8UA9 - chains F and I of the 16 polymer chains in the assembly; structure by electron microscopy, 3.00 A resolution.

Chain F:
Protein: Structural polyprotein
Organism: Eastern equine encephalitis virus
UniProtKB: Q88678 (Q88678_EEEV); residues 1-418 here correspond to UniProt positions 325-742 (UniProt number = residue number + 324)
Chain sequence (418 residues; each row starts with the number of its first residue):
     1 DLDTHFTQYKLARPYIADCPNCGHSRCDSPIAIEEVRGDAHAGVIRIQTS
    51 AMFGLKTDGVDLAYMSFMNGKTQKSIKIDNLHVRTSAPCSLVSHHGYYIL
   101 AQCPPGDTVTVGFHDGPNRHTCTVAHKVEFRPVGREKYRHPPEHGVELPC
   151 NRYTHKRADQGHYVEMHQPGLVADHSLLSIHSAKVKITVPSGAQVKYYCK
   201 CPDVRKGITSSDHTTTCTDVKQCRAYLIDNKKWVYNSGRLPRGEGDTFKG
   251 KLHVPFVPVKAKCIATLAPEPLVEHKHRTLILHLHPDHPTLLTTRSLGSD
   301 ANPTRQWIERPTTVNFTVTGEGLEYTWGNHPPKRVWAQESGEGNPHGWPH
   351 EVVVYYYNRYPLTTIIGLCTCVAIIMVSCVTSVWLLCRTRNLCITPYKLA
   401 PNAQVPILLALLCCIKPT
Disulfide bonds: Cys-19/Cys-122, Cys-22/Cys-27, Cys-89/Cys-103, Cys-150/Cys-263, Cys-199/Cys-223, Cys-201/Cys-217
Covalently attached groups: N-acetylglucosamine (NAG) linked to Asn-315

Chain I:
Protein: Envelope glycoprotein E1
Organism: Eastern equine encephalitis virus
UniProtKB: Q88678 (Q88678_EEEV); residues 1-441 here correspond to UniProt positions 802-1242 (UniProt number = residue number + 801)
Chain sequence (441 residues; row label = number of the first residue in the row):
     1 YEHTAVMPNKVGIPYKALVERPGYAPVHLQIQLVNTRIIPSTNLEYITCK
    51 YKTKVPSPVVKCCGATQCTSKPHPDYQCQVFSGVYPFMWGGAYCFCDTEN
   101 TQMSEAYVERSEECSIDHAKAYKVHTGTVQAMVNITYGSVSWRSADVYVN
   151 GETPAKIGDAKLIIGPLSSAWSPFDNKVVVYGHEVYNYDFPEYGTGKAGS
   201 FGDLQSRTSTSNDLYANTNLKLQRPQAGIVHTPFTQVPSGFERWKKDKGA
   251 PLNDVAPFGCSIALEPLRAENCAVGSIPISIDIPDAAFTRISETPTVSDL
   301 ECKITECTYAFDFGGIATVAYKSSKAGNCPIHSPSGVAVIKENDVTLAES
   351 GSFTFHFSTANIHPAFKLQVCTSAVTCKGDCKPPKDHIVDYPAQHTESFT
   401 SAISATAWSWIKVLVGGTSAFIVLGLIATAVVALVLFFHRH
Disulfide bonds: Cys-49/Cys-114, Cys-62/Cys-94, Cys-68/Cys-78, Cys-260/Cys-272, Cys-302/Cys-377, Cys-307/Cys-381, Cys-329/Cys-371
Covalently attached groups: N-acetylglucosamine (NAG) linked to Asn-134

How chain F and chain I interact:
Pairs across the interface (21; chain F residue first):
  Glu-143(F) / His-231(I)  salt bridge
  His-144(F) / Gln-226(I)
  His-144(F) / Pro-233(I)
  His-144(F) / Phe-234(I)  hydrogen bond (side chain-backbone)
  Gly-145(F) / Gln-226(I)
  Ile-264(F) / Gln-226(I)
  Leu-267(F) / Gln-223(I)
  Leu-267(F) / Thr-235(I)
  Ala-268(F) / Thr-235(I)
  Pro-269(F) / Thr-235(I)
  Pro-269(F) / Gln-236(I)
  Glu-270(F) / Asn-219(I)
  Glu-270(F) / Lys-221(I)  salt bridge
  Leu-272(F) / Ala-198(I)  hydrophobic
  Leu-272(F) / Asn-219(I)
  Glu-274(F) / Lys-197(I)  salt bridge
  His-285(F) / Ala-198(I)  hydrogen bond (side chain-backbone)
  His-285(F) / Val-237(I)
  His-285(F) / Pro-238(I)
  Asp-287(F) / Pro-238(I)
  Pro-311(F) / Arg-243(I)
Interface residues without a listed pair, chain F (14 interface residues in all): Glu-147
Interface residues without a listed pair, chain I (15 interface residues in all): Gly-199

Overview:
14 residues of chain F and 15 residues of chain I are in contact; the contacts include 2 hydrogen bonds and 3
salt bridges. Polar contacts include Glu-143(F)/His-231(I), Glu-270(F)/Lys-221(I) and Glu-274(F)/Lys-197(I).
Covalently linked N-acetylglucosamine: at Asn-315(F). N-acetylglucosamine is covalently linked to Asn-134(I).
Chain F is Structural polyprotein and chain I is Envelope glycoprotein E1, both from Eastern equine
encephalitis virus; the structure, Structure of eastern equine encephalitis virus VLP unliganded
quasi-threefold spike protein, was determined by electron microscopy together with 8UA8 from the same study.
